Entry 8U82 (electron microscopy, 3.84 A resolution); this record covers chains C4 and K5 of the 20 polymer chains in the assembly.

Chain C4:
Name: Cullin-3
From: Homo sapiens
UniProtKB: Q13618 (CUL3_HUMAN); residue numbers follow UniProt; this construct covers 2-381
Chain sequence (380 residues; each row starts with the number of its first residue):
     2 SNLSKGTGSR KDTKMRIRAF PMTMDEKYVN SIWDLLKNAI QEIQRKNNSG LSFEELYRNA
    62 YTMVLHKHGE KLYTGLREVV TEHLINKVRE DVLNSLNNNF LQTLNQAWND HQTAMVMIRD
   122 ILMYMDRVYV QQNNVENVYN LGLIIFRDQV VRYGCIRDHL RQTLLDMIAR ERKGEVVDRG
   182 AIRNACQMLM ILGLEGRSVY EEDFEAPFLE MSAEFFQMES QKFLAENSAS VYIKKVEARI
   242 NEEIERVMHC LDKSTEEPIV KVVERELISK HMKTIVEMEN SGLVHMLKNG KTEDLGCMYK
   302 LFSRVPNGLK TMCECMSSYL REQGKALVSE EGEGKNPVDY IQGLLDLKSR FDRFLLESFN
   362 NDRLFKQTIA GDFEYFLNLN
Unresolved in the structure: 2-23
Swiss-Prot annotation at these positions:
  - region: Ser2 to Ile41 (Interaction with KLHL18)
  - modified residue: Ser2 (N-acetylserine)
  - natural variant: Val285 (V285A: In NEDAUS)

Chain K5:
Name: BTB/POZ domain-containing protein KCTD5
From: Homo sapiens
UniProtKB: Q9NXV2 (KCTD5_HUMAN); numbering as in UniProt (aligned over 1-234)
Chain sequence (234 residues; each row starts with the number of its first residue):
     1 MAENHCELLS PARGGIGAGL GGGLCRRCSA GLGALAQRPG SVSKWVRLNV GGTYFLTTRQ
    61 TLCRDPKSFL YRLCQADPDL DSDKDETGAY LIDRDPTYFG PVLNYLRHGK LVINKDLAEE
   121 GVLEEAEFYN ITSLIKLVKD KIRERDSKTS QVPVKHVYRV LQCQEEELTQ MVSTMSDGWK
   181 FEQLVSIGSS YNYGNEDQAE FLCVVSKELH NTPYGTASEP SEKAKILQER GSRM
Unresolved in the structure: 1-39, 234
Swiss-Prot annotation at these positions:
  - modified residue: Ala2 (N-acetylalanine), Ser10 (Phosphoserine)
From the paper describing this entry:
  - mutagenesis - F128A, L161R: abolished catalytic activity (ubiquitylation activity)
  - mutagenesis - L209* (10-fold): decreased binding to Gbeta 
  - mutagenesis - L209*: decreased catalytic activity (activity)
  - mutagenesis - F128A: unchanged binding to Gbeta 
  - mutagenesis - L161R: abolished catalytic activity with Guanine nucleotide-binding protein G(I)/G(S)/G(T) subunit beta-1
  - mutagenesis - L209* (10-fold): decreased binding to Guanine nucleotide-binding protein G(I)/G(S)/G(T) subunit beta-1
  - mutagenesis - L209*: decreased catalytic activity with Guanine nucleotide-binding protein G(I)/G(S)/G(T) subunit beta-1

Interface between chain C4 and chain K5:
Pairs across the interface (5):
  Tyr29(C4) - Arg64(K5)
  Glu56(C4) - Lys44(K5)
  Glu56(C4) - Trp45(K5)
  Arg59(C4) - Trp45(K5)
  Arg59(C4) - Thr58(K5)
Also at the interface, not in a pair above, chain C4 (4 interface residues in all): Glu55
From the paper, about this interface:
  - hot spots on chain K5 (mutagenesis) - F128A: abolished binding to Cullin-3 (chain C4)

In short:
The chain C4/chain K5 interface involves 4 residues from each chain. From the paper: F128A and L161R of chain
K5 abolish catalytic activity (ubiquitylation activity); L209* of chain K5 reduces binding to Gbeta.
Here chain C4 is Cullin-3 and chain K5 is BTB/POZ domain-containing protein KCTD5, both from Homo sapiens.
Entry 8U82 (KCTD5/Cullin3/Gbeta1gamma2 Complex: State B From Composite RELION Multi-body Refinement Map) was
determined by electron microscopy, deposited together with 8U7Z, 8U80, 8U81, 8U83 and 8U84.
